Entry 8P2V (electron microscopy, 2.99 A resolution); this record covers chain A.

# Chain A
Protein: Neisseria meningitidis PilE variant SB-GATDH
Organism: Neisseria meningitidis 8013
Amino-acid sequence (161 residues; each row starts with the number of its first residue):
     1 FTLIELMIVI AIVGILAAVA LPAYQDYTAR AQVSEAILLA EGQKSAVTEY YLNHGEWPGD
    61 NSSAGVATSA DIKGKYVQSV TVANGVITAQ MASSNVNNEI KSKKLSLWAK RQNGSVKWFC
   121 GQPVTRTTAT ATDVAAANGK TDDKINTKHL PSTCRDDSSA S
Disulfide bonds: C120-C154
Covalently attached groups: compound WKE linked to S63; sn-glycerol-3-phosphate (G3P) linked to S69
Ligand contacts:
  - sn-glycerol-3-phosphate (G3P): T68, A70, S79, T81
  - WKE ((2R)-N-[(2R,3S,4S,5R,6R)-5-acetamido-2-methyl-4,6-bis(oxidanyl)oxan-3-yl]-2,3-bis(oxidanyl)propanamide): Y50, E56, W57, P58, G59, S62
Reported in the primary citation:
  - post-translational modification sites: S63, S69
  - binding site for WKE: E56

# Summary
Sn-glycerol-3-phosphate is covalently linked to S69. Compound WKE is covalently linked to S63. From the paper:
a binding site for WKE at E56; modification sites S63 and S69.
Chain A is Neisseria meningitidis PilE variant SB-GATDH (Neisseria meningitidis 8013); the structure,
Neisseria meningitidis Type IV pilus SB-GATDH variant, was determined by electron microscopy, deposited
together with 8P36, 8P3B, 8PIJ, 8PIZ and 8PJP.
